5U6U - chain A; structure by X-ray diffraction, 1.79 A resolution.

== Chain A ==
Molecule: Cytochrome P450
Organism: Rhodopseudomonas palustris (strain HaA2)
Reference sequence: Q2IU02 (Q2IU02_RHOP2); residues 17-409 here correspond to UniProt positions 18-410 (UniProt number = residue number + 1)
Sequence (393 residues; each row starts with the number of its first residue):
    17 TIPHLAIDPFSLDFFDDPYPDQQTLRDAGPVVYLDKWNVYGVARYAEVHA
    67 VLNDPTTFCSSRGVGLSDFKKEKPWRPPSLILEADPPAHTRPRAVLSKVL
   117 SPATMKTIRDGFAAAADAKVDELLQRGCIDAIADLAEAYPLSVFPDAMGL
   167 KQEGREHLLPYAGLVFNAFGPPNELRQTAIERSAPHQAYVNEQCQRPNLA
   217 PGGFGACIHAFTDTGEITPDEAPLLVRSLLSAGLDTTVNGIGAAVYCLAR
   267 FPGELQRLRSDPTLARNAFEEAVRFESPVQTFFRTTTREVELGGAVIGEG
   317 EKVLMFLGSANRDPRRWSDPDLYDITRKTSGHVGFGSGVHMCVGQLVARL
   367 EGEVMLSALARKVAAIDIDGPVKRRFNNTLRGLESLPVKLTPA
Ion coordination: heme Fe near Cys358 (its only coordinating residue here)
Ligand contacts:
  - 4-(ethylsulfanyl)benzoic acid (81M): Arg92, Ser95, Ile97, Leu98, Val181, Phe182, Phe185, Arg243, Ser244, Ser247, Ala248, Val295, Phe298
  - heme (HEM): Leu68, Val80, Ile97, Leu98, His105, Arg109, Leu112, Leu116, Phe160, Ser244, Leu245, Ala248, Gly249, Thr252, Thr253, Gly256, Phe285, Val289, Pro294, Val295, Phe298, Arg300, Leu323, Gly350, Phe351, Gly352, Val355, His356, Cys358, Val359, Gly360, Val363, Ala364
What the authors report for this chain:
  - conformationally variable residues (side-chain flip): Phe298
  - binding site for 4-(ethylsulfanyl)benzoic acid: Phe298

== Summary ==
Bound to chain A: heme and 4-(ethylsulfanyl)benzoic acid. The paper reports a binding site for
4-(ethylsulfanyl)benzoic acid at Phe298; conformational variability at Phe298.
Chain A is Cytochrome P450 (Rhodopseudomonas palustris (strain HaA2)); the structure, The crystal structure of
4-ethylthiobenzoate-bound CYP199A4, was determined by X-ray diffraction together with 5U6T and 5U6W from the
same study.
